7OOD - chains 3 and m of the 31 polymer chains in the assembly; structure by electron microscopy, 3.40 A resolution.

[Chain 3]
Molecule: 23S ribosomal RNA
From: Mycoplasma pneumoniae (strain ATCC 29342 / M129)
Sequence (2907 nucleotides; row label = number of the first residue in the row):
     1 UACAAUAAGUUACUAAGGGCUUAUGGUGGAUGCCUUGGCACUAAUAGGCG
    51 AUGAAGGACGUGUUAACCUGCGAUAAGCUUCGGGUAGGUGGUAAGAACCU
   101 CAGAUCCGGAGAUUUCCGAAUGGAGCAAUCCGGUAGUUGGAAACAGCUAU
   151 CAUUAAUUGAUGAAUAAAUAGUCAAUUAAAGCAAUACGUGGUGAAGUGAA
   201 ACAUCUCAGUAGCCACAGGAAAAGAAAACGAAUGUGAUUCCGUGUGUAGU
   251 GGCGAGCGAAAGCGGAACAGGCCAAACUUAUCAUUAGAUAGGGGUUGUAG
   301 GGCUUGCAAUGUGGACUUGAAAACGAUAGAAGAAGCUGUUGGAAAGCAGC
   351 GCGCAAAAGGGUGAUAGCCCCGUAUUUGAAAUUGUUUUCAUACCUAGCGA
   401 GAUCCCUGAGUAGCUCGGAAAACGUUAUUUUGAGUGAAUCUGCCCAGACC
   451 AUUGGGUAAGCCUAAAUACUAAUUAGUGACCGAUAGCGAAACAGUACCGU
   501 GAGGGAAAGGUGAAAAGAACCCAGAGAUGGGAGUGAAAUAGAUUCUGAAA
   551 CCAUAUGCCUACAACGUGUCAGAGCACAUUAAUGUGUGAUGGCGUGCGUU
   601 UUGAAGUAUGAGCCGGCGAGUUAUGAUAGCAAGCGUUAGUUAACCAGGAG
   651 AUGGGGAGCUGUAGCGAAAGCGAGUUUUAAAAGAGCGUUUGUUUGUUAUU
   701 AUAGACCCGAAACGGGUUGAGCUAGUCAUGAGCAGGUUGAAGGUUGAGUA
   751 ACAUCAACUGGAGGACCGAACCGACUCUCGUUGAAACGAUAGCGGAUGAC
   801 UUGUGAUUAGGGGUGAAAUUCCAAUCGAAAUCCGUGAUAGCUGGUUCUCG
   851 UCGAAAUAGCUUUAAGGCUAGCGUGAGAUCACAAAUAAGUGGAGGUAAAG
   901 CUACUGAAUGUAUGAUGGCGCCACCUAGGCGUACUGAAUACAAUUAAACU
   951 CUGAAUGCCAUUUAUUUUAUUCUCGCAGUCAGACAGUGGGGGAUAAGCUU
  1001 CAUUGUCAAGAGGGGAAGAGCCCAGAUCAUUAAAUAAGGUCCCCAAAAUA
  1051 UACUAAGUGGAAAAGGAUGUGAAAGUGCUAAAACAGCAAGGAUGUUGGCU
  1101 UAGAAGCAGCCAUCGUUUAAAGAGUGCGUAACAGCUCACUUGUCGAGUGU
  1151 UUUUGCGCCGAAGAUGUAACGGGGCUAAGUAUAUUACCGAAUUUAUGGAU
  1201 AAGAUUUAUAUCUUGUGGUAGACGAGCGUUGUAUUGGAGUUGAAGUCAAA
  1251 GCGUGAGCAUUGGUGGAUCCAAUACAAGUGAGAAUGCCGGCAUGAGUAAC
  1301 GCUUGGGAGUGAGAAUCUCCCAAACCGAUUGACUAAGGUUUCCUGGACCA
  1351 GGGUCGUCCUUCCAGGGUUAGUCUGGACCUAAGCUGAGGCUGAAAAGCGU
  1401 AGGCGAUGGACAACAGGUUAAUAUUCCUGUACUUACAGUUAGACUGAUGG
  1451 AGUGACAAAGAAGGUUUUCCACCCCCAUAAUUGGAUUUGGGGAUAAAUCA
  1501 UAAGGUGGUACAAUAGGCAAAUCCGUUGUGCAUAACAUUGAGUGAUGAUG
  1551 UCGAGUGAAUGAGUGAUCAAGUAGCGAAGGUGGUAUUAAUCAUGCUUUCA
  1601 AGAAAAGCUUCUAGGGUUAAUCUAGCUGUAACCAGUACCGAGAACGAACA
  1651 CACGUAGUCAAGGAGAGGAUCCUAAGGUUAGCGAGUGAACUAUAGCCAAG
  1701 GAACUCUGCAAAUUAACCCCGUAAGUUAGCGAGAAGGGGUGCUUAUGUAA
  1751 AAGUAAGCCGCAGUGAAGAACGAGGGGGGACUGUUUAACUAAAACACAAC
  1801 UCUAUGCCAAACCGUAAGGUGAUGUAUAUGGGGUGACACCUGCCCAGUGC
  1851 UGGAAGGUUAAAGAAGGAGGUUAGCGCAAGCGAAGCUUUUAACUGAAGCC
  1901 CCAGUGAACGGCGGCCGUAACUAUAACGGUCCUAAGGUAGCGAAAUUCCU
  1951 AGUCGGGUAAAUUCCGUCCCGCUUGAAUGGUGUAACCAUCUCUUGACUGU
  2001 CUCGGCUAUAGACUCGGUGAAAUCCAGGUACGGGUGAAGACACCCGUUAG
  2051 GCGCAACGGGACGGAAAGACCCCGUGAAGCUUUACUGUAGCUUAAUAUUG
  2101 AUCAGGACAUUAUCAUGUAGAGAAUAGGUAGGAGCAAUCGAUGCAAGUUC
  2151 GCUAGGACUUGUUGAUGCGAAAGGUGGAAUACUACCCUUGGUUGUGUGCU
  2201 GUUCUAAUUGGUAACUGUUAUCCAGUUUCAAGACAGUGUUAGGUGGGCAG
  2251 UUUGACUGGGGCGGUCGCCUCCUAAAAGGUAACGGAGGCGUACAAAGGUA
  2301 CCUUCAGUACGGUUGGAAAUCGUAUGUAGAGUGUAAUGGUGUAAGGGUGC
  2351 UUGACUGUGAGACAUACAGGUCGAACAGGUGAGAAAUCAGGUCAUAGUGA
  2401 UCCGGUGGUCCAGUAUGGAAUGGCCAUCGCUCAACGGAUAAAAGCUACUC
  2451 CGGGGAUAACAGGCUGAUACUGCCCAAGAGUUCAUAUCGACGGCAGUGUU
  2501 UGGCACCUCGAUGUCGACUCAUCUCAUCCUCGAGCUGAAGCAGGUUCGAA
  2551 GGGUUCGGCUGUUCGCCGAUUAAAGAGAUACGUGAGUUGGGUUCAAACCG
  2601 UCGUGAGACAGGUUGGUCCCUAUCUAUUGUGCCCGUAGGAAGAUUGAAGA
  2651 GUGUUGCUUCUAGUACGAGAGGACCGAAGCGAGGACACCUCUUAUGCUCC
  2701 AGUUGUAGCGCCAGCUGCACCGCUGGGUAGUAACGUGUCUAUUAGAUAAA
  2751 CGCUGAAAGCAUCUAAGUGUGAAACUAUCUCAAAGAUUAAUCUUCCCAUU
  2801 UCGCAAGAAAGUAAGAGCCGUCAAAGACGAUGACGUUGAUAGGUUACAGG
  2851 UGUAAGCAUAGUGAUAUGUUGAGCUGAGUAAUACUAAUUGCUCGAGGACU
  2901 UAUUGGA
Not modelled in the structure: 1-7, 1560-1569, 2803-2806, 2901-2907
Ion coordination: Mg2+ site 1 near G447 (its only coordinating residue here); Mg2+ site 2 near U600 (its only coordinating residue here); Mg2+ site 3: U609, A2511; Mg2+ site 4 near U781 (its only coordinating residue here); Mg2+ site 5 near A898 (its only coordinating residue here); Mg2+ site 6: A1295, U2623; Mg2+ site 7: A1298, C2013; Mg2+ site 8: A1298, A1299, A2012; Mg2+ site 9 near G1642 (its only coordinating residue here); Mg2+ site 10 near A1656 (its only coordinating residue here); Mg2+ site 11 near U1670 (its only coordinating residue here); Mg2+ site 12 near G1835 (its only coordinating residue here); 5 more Mg2+ sites not listed; 1 more K+ sites not listed
Small-molecule neighbours: chloramphenicol (CLM): G2068, A2459, C2460, A2511, U2512, G2513, U2514

[Chain m]
Protein: 50S ribosomal protein L17
From: Mycoplasma pneumoniae (strain ATCC 29342 / M129)
UniProtKB: Q59547 (RL17_MYCPN); numbering as in UniProt (aligned over 1-124)
Sequence (124 residues; each row starts with the number of its first residue):
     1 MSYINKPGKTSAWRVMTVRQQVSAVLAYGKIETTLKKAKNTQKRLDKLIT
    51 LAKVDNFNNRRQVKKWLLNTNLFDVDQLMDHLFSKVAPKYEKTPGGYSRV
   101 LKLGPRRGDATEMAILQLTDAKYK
Not modelled in the structure: 1, 121-124

[Chain 3 / chain m interface]
Pairs across the interface (102):
  C779(3) with Tyr3(m), sugar contact
  G780(3) with Tyr3(m), hydrogen bond to the sugar
  A784(3) with Tyr3(m), hydrogen bond to the base
  A785(3) with Tyr3(m), base contact
  G788(3) with Tyr3(m), hydrogen bond to the base
  C1302(3) with Ile4(m), sugar contact; Lys6(m), sugar contact
  U1303(3) with Lys6(m), sugar contact
  U1304(3) with Trp13(m), hydrogen bond to the sugar
  G1305(3) with Gln20(m), sugar contact; Gln21(m), sugar contact; Lys37(m), salt bridge to the phosphate
  G1306(3) with Gln21(m), phosphate contact; Ala24(m), sugar contact; Ile31(m), phosphate contact; Thr33(m), hydrogen bond to the phosphate; Asn71(m), base contact
  G1307(3) with Tyr28(m), sugar contact; Ile31(m), phosphate contact; Glu32(m), hydrogen bond to the phosphate; Asn71(m), base contact
  G1313(3) with Arg107(m), sugar contact
  A1315(3) with Arg106(m), phosphate contact; Arg107(m), phosphate contact; Gly108(m), hydrogen bond to the phosphate; Asp109(m), hydrogen bond to the base
  U1316(3) with Gly108(m), base contact
  C1320(3) with Asn71(m), base contact
  C1321(3) with Asn69(m), hydrogen bond to the sugar; Thr70(m), sugar contact; Asn71(m), hydrogen bond to the sugar
  A1322(3) with Gln20(m), base contact; Leu68(m), sugar contact; Asn69(m), phosphate contact
  A1323(3) with Met16(m), phosphate contact; Gln20(m), sugar contact
  A1324(3) with Met16(m), phosphate contact
  C1355(3) with Arg107(m), hydrogen bond to the sugar
  U1482(3) with Phe57(m), sugar contact; Arg60(m), salt bridge to the phosphate; Arg61(m), hydrogen bond to the base; Lys64(m), base contact
  G1642(3) with Ile4(m), base contact
  A1652(3) with Tyr3(m), base contact; Ile4(m), base contact
  G1683(3) with Asp109(m), hydrogen bond to the sugar
  A1684(3) with Thr34(m), sugar contact; Thr111(m), sugar contact
  G1685(3) with Thr34(m), phosphate contact; Lys36(m), hydrogen bond to the phosphate; Lys37(m), salt bridge to the phosphate
  U1686(3) with Lys36(m), salt bridge to the phosphate
  G1687(3) with Lys9(m), hydrogen bond to the base; Arg14(m), hydrogen bond to the base
  A1692(3) with Ser2(m), sugar contact
  U2009(3) with Pro7(m), hydrogen bond to the sugar; Lys9(m), phosphate contact; Arg14(m), salt bridge to the phosphate
  A2010(3) with Asn5(m), sugar contact; Lys6(m), phosphate contact; Gly8(m), phosphate contact; Lys9(m), hydrogen bond to the phosphate
  G2011(3) with Lys6(m), salt bridge to the phosphate
  G2016(3) with Gly108(m), base contact; Asp109(m), sugar contact; Ala110(m), sugar contact
  C2697(3) with Ser11(m), sugar contact
  U2698(3) with Asn40(m), hydrogen bond to the base
  C2709(3) with Lys64(m), sugar contact; Asp76(m), sugar contact
  A2713(3) with Arg61(m), base contact
  G2714(3) with Arg61(m), hydrogen bond to the sugar
  C2715(3) with Lys65(m), sugar contact
  U2716(3) with Arg19(m), sugar contact; Lys65(m), phosphate contact
  C2718(3) with Ala12(m), phosphate contact
  G2820(3) with Lys102(m), phosphate contact
  C2822(3) with Lys39(m), phosphate contact
  G2842(3) with Lys43(m), phosphate contact; Gly96(m), base contact
  G2843(3) with Lys43(m), phosphate contact; Asp46(m), hydrogen bond to the sugar; Pro94(m), base contact; Gly95(m), sugar contact; Gly96(m), sugar contact; Tyr97(m), sugar contact
  U2844(3) with Lys47(m), phosphate contact; Thr50(m), hydrogen bond to the phosphate; Gly95(m), sugar contact
  A2855(3) with Phe57(m), base contact; Asn58(m), base contact; Arg61(m), hydrogen bond to the sugar
  G2856(3) with Phe57(m), sugar contact; Arg61(m), sugar contact
  C2884(3) with Pro94(m), sugar contact; Gly95(m), base contact; Gly96(m), hydrogen bond to the base
  U2885(3) with Gly96(m), sugar contact; Ser98(m), hydrogen bond to the sugar; Arg99(m), hydrogen bond to the phosphate
  A2886(3) with Arg99(m), salt bridge to the phosphate; Leu101(m), phosphate contact
Interface residues without a listed pair, chain 3 (63 interface residues in all): G783, A789, A1308, A1314, G1356, G1483, C2015, G2710, U2821, A2854, G2876, A2887
Interface residues without a listed pair, chain m (61 interface residues in all): Thr10, Thr17, Lys30, Gln42, Arg44, Val100

[Summary]
63 residues of chain 3 and 61 residues of chain m are in contact; the contacts include 26 hydrogen bonds and 7
salt bridges. Polar pairs include A784(3)-Tyr3(m), G788(3)-Tyr3(m) and A1315(3)-Asp109(m). Ligands of chain 3:
chloramphenicol. U609(3) and A2511(3) form the Mg2+ site 3.
Here chain 3 is 23S ribosomal RNA and chain m is 50S ribosomal protein L17, both from Mycoplasma pneumoniae
(strain ATCC 29342 / M129). Entry 7OOD (Mycoplasma pneumoniae 50S subunit of ribosomes in
chloramphenicol-treated cells) was determined by electron microscopy, deposited together with 7OOC, 7P6Z,
7PAH, 7PAI, 7PAJ, 7PAK and 23 further entries.
